PDB entry 6I1P | X-ray diffraction, 3.21 A resolution | chains A and H of the 16 polymer chains in the assembly

Chain A:
Molecule: NADH-quinone oxidoreductase subunit 7
Source organism: Thermus thermophilus HB8
Notes: EC 1.6.5.11
UniProt: Q56217 (NQO7_THET8); numbering as in UniProt (aligned over 1-119)
Chain sequence (119 residues; numbered 1 to 119; the number before each row is that of its first residue):
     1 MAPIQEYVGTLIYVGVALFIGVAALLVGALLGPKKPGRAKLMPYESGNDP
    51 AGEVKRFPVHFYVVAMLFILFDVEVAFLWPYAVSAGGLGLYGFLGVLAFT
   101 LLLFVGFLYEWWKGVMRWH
Unresolved in the structure: 118-119

Chain H:
Molecule: NADH-quinone oxidoreductase subunit 8
Source organism: Thermus thermophilus HB8
Notes: EC 1.6.5.11
UniProt: Q60019 (NQO8_THET8); numbering as in UniProt (aligned over 1-365)
Chain sequence (365 residues; numbered 1 to 365; the number before each row is that of its first residue):
     1 MTWSYPVDPYWMVALKALLVVVGLLTAFAFMTLIERRLLARFQVRMGPNR
    51 VGPFGLLQPLADAIKSIFKEDIVVAQADRFLFVLAPLISVVFALLAFGLI
   101 PFGPPGSFFGYQPWVINLDLGILYLFAVSELAVYGIFLSGWASGSKYSLL
   151 GSLRSSASLISYELGLGLALLAPVLLVGSLNLNDIVNWQKEHGWLFLYAF
   201 PAFLVYLIASMAEAARTPFDLPEAEQELVGGYHTEYSSIKWALFQMAEYI
   251 HFITASALIPTLFLGGWTMPVLEVPYLWMFLKIAFFLFFFIWIRATWFRL
   301 RYDQLLRFGWGFLFPLALLWFLVTALVVALDLPRTYLLYLSALSFLVLLG
   351 AVLYTPKPARKGGGA
Unresolved in the structure: 1, 355-365

Chain A / chain H interface:
Residue-residue contacts (106; chain A residue first):
  Met1(A) - Thr2(H)  hydrogen bond (backbone-backbone)
  Met1(A) - Trp3(H)
  Met1(A) - Asp119(H)
  Ala2(A) - Thr2(H)
  Ala2(A) - Asp119(H)
  Pro3(A) - Thr2(H)
  Pro3(A) - Val7(H)  hydrophobic
  Gln5(A) - Val7(H)
  Gln5(A) - Tyr10(H)  hydrogen bond
  Glu6(A) - Thr2(H)  hydrogen bond
  Glu6(A) - Ile116(H)
  Glu6(A) - Asn117(H)  hydrogen bond (side chain-backbone)
  Glu6(A) - Leu118(H)  hydrogen bond (side chain-backbone)
  Tyr7(A) - Leu118(H)  hydrophobic
  Tyr7(A) - Asp119(H)  hydrogen bond
  Val8(A) - Tyr10(H)
  Gly9(A) - Val13(H)
  Thr10(A) - Ile116(H)
  Thr10(A) - Leu118(H)
  Thr10(A) - Tyr124(H)
  Ile12(A) - Tyr10(H)  hydrophobic
  Ile12(A) - Ala14(H)  hydrophobic
  Tyr13(A) - Ala17(H)  hydrophobic
  Tyr13(A) - Leu94(H)
  Tyr13(A) - Leu95(H)
  Tyr13(A) - Gly98(H)
  Tyr13(A) - Ile116(H)  hydrophobic
  Leu18(A) - Val91(H)  hydrophobic
  Ile20(A) - Val21(H)  hydrophobic
  Gly21(A) - Leu87(H)
  Val22(A) - Leu87(H)
  Ala24(A) - Ile239(H)
  Leu25(A) - Val83(H)
  Leu25(A) - Ile239(H)  hydrophobic
  Leu25(A) - Lys240(H)
  Leu25(A) - Leu243(H)  hydrophobic
  Val27(A) - Ile67(H)  hydrophobic
  Gly28(A) - Asp71(H)
  Gly28(A) - Ile239(H)
  Leu31(A) - Ile67(H)  hydrophobic
  Leu31(A) - Phe68(H)  hydrogen bond (backbone-backbone)
  Pro33(A) - Phe68(H)
  Pro33(A) - Glu70(H)
  Lys34(A) - Glu70(H)  hydrogen bond (backbone-side chain)
  Lys35(A) - Glu70(H)
  Lys40(A) - Ile72(H)
  Leu41(A) - Val73(H)
  Leu41(A) - Val74(H)
  Leu41(A) - Ala75(H)  hydrogen bond (backbone-backbone)
  Met42(A) - Val74(H)
  Pro43(A) - Val74(H)  hydrophobic
  Pro43(A) - Gln76(H)
  Pro43(A) - Glu235(H)
  Tyr44(A) - Glu235(H)
  Pro50(A) - Tyr147(H)
  Ala51(A) - Lys146(H)
  Ala51(A) - Tyr147(H)
  Gly52(A) - Lys146(H)
  Val54(A) - Lys146(H)
  Phe57(A) - Lys146(H)
  Phe57(A) - Leu149(H)  hydrophobic
  Phe57(A) - Leu153(H)  hydrophobic
  His60(A) - Tyr302(H)  hydrogen bond
  His60(A) - Leu306(H)
  Phe61(A) - Leu153(H)  hydrophobic
  Phe61(A) - Tyr302(H)
  Val64(A) - Ala157(H)  hydrophobic
  Val64(A) - Ser161(H)
  Leu67(A) - Trp310(H)  hydrophobic
  Phe68(A) - Glu130(H)
  Phe68(A) - Ile160(H)  hydrophobic
  Phe68(A) - Glu163(H)
  Phe68(A) - Leu164(H)  hydrophobic
  Phe71(A) - Leu164(H)  hydrophobic
  Asp72(A) - Phe126(H)
  Asp72(A) - Glu130(H)
  Asp72(A) - Leu164(H)
  Leu78(A) - Leu168(H)  hydrophobic
  Leu78(A) - Leu171(H)  hydrophobic
  Leu78(A) - Phe321(H)  hydrophobic
  Trp79(A) - Ile122(H)
  Trp79(A) - Phe126(H)  hydrophobic
  Trp79(A) - Leu171(H)
  Tyr81(A) - Ala325(H)  hydrogen bond (side chain-backbone)
  Tyr81(A) - Ala329(H)
  Ala82(A) - Leu171(H)  hydrophobic
  Ala82(A) - Val174(H)
  Ala82(A) - Leu175(H)
  Val83(A) - Val174(H)
  Val83(A) - Leu180(H)  hydrophobic
  Ala85(A) - Leu175(H)  hydrophobic
  Ala85(A) - Val328(H)  hydrophobic
  Ala85(A) - Ala329(H)
  Gly86(A) - Ala329(H)
  Gly89(A) - Ala329(H)
  Phe93(A) - Leu322(H)
  Phe93(A) - Leu326(H)  hydrophobic
  Leu97(A) - Leu322(H)  hydrophobic
  Thr100(A) - Leu318(H)
  Thr100(A) - Leu322(H)
  Phe107(A) - Trp310(H)
  Phe107(A) - Gly311(H)
  Phe107(A) - Pro315(H)  hydrophobic
  Glu110(A) - Trp310(H)  hydrogen bond
  Trp111(A) - Arg307(H)
  Trp111(A) - Gly311(H)
Also at the interface, not in a pair above, chain A (63 interface residues in all): Val14, Val16, Ala17, Ala29, Gly32, Val75, Leu90, Val96, Phe104
Also at the interface, not in a pair above, chain H (77 interface residues in all): Leu18, Val20, Lys69, Ala96, Phe97, Trp114, Val115, Leu123, Gly144, Ser145, Arg154, Gly167, Gly178, Ser238, Leu330

Overview:
Chain A and chain H form an interface of 63 and 77 residues respectively, with 12 hydrogen bonds. Polar pairs
include Gln5(A)-Tyr10(H), Glu6(A)-Thr2(H) and Glu6(A)-Asn117(H).
Here chain A is NADH-quinone oxidoreductase subunit 7 and chain H is NADH-quinone oxidoreductase subunit 8,
both from Thermus thermophilus HB8. Entry 6I1P (Respiratory complex I from Thermus thermophilus with bound
NADH) was determined by X-ray diffraction together with 6I0D, 6Q8O, 6Q8W, 6Q8X, 6Y11, 6ZIY and 3 further
entries from the same study.
